Entry 7NFC (electron microscopy, 4.14 A resolution (low resolution: residue-level contacts below are approximate; hydrogen-bond / salt-bridge calls are withheld)); this record covers chains A and E of the 18 polymer chains in the assembly.

# Chain A
Name: DNA-dependent protein kinase catalytic subunit, DNA-PKcs
Organism: Homo sapiens
Notes: EC 2.7.11.1
UniProt: P78527 (PRKDC_HUMAN); residue numbers follow UniProt; this construct covers 1-4128
Chain sequence (4148 residues; row label = number of the first residue in the row; note: 1875 numbers in that range are skipped by the numbering (no residue carries them; nothing is unmodelled there); X marks 20 residues of unknown identity (built as UNK)):
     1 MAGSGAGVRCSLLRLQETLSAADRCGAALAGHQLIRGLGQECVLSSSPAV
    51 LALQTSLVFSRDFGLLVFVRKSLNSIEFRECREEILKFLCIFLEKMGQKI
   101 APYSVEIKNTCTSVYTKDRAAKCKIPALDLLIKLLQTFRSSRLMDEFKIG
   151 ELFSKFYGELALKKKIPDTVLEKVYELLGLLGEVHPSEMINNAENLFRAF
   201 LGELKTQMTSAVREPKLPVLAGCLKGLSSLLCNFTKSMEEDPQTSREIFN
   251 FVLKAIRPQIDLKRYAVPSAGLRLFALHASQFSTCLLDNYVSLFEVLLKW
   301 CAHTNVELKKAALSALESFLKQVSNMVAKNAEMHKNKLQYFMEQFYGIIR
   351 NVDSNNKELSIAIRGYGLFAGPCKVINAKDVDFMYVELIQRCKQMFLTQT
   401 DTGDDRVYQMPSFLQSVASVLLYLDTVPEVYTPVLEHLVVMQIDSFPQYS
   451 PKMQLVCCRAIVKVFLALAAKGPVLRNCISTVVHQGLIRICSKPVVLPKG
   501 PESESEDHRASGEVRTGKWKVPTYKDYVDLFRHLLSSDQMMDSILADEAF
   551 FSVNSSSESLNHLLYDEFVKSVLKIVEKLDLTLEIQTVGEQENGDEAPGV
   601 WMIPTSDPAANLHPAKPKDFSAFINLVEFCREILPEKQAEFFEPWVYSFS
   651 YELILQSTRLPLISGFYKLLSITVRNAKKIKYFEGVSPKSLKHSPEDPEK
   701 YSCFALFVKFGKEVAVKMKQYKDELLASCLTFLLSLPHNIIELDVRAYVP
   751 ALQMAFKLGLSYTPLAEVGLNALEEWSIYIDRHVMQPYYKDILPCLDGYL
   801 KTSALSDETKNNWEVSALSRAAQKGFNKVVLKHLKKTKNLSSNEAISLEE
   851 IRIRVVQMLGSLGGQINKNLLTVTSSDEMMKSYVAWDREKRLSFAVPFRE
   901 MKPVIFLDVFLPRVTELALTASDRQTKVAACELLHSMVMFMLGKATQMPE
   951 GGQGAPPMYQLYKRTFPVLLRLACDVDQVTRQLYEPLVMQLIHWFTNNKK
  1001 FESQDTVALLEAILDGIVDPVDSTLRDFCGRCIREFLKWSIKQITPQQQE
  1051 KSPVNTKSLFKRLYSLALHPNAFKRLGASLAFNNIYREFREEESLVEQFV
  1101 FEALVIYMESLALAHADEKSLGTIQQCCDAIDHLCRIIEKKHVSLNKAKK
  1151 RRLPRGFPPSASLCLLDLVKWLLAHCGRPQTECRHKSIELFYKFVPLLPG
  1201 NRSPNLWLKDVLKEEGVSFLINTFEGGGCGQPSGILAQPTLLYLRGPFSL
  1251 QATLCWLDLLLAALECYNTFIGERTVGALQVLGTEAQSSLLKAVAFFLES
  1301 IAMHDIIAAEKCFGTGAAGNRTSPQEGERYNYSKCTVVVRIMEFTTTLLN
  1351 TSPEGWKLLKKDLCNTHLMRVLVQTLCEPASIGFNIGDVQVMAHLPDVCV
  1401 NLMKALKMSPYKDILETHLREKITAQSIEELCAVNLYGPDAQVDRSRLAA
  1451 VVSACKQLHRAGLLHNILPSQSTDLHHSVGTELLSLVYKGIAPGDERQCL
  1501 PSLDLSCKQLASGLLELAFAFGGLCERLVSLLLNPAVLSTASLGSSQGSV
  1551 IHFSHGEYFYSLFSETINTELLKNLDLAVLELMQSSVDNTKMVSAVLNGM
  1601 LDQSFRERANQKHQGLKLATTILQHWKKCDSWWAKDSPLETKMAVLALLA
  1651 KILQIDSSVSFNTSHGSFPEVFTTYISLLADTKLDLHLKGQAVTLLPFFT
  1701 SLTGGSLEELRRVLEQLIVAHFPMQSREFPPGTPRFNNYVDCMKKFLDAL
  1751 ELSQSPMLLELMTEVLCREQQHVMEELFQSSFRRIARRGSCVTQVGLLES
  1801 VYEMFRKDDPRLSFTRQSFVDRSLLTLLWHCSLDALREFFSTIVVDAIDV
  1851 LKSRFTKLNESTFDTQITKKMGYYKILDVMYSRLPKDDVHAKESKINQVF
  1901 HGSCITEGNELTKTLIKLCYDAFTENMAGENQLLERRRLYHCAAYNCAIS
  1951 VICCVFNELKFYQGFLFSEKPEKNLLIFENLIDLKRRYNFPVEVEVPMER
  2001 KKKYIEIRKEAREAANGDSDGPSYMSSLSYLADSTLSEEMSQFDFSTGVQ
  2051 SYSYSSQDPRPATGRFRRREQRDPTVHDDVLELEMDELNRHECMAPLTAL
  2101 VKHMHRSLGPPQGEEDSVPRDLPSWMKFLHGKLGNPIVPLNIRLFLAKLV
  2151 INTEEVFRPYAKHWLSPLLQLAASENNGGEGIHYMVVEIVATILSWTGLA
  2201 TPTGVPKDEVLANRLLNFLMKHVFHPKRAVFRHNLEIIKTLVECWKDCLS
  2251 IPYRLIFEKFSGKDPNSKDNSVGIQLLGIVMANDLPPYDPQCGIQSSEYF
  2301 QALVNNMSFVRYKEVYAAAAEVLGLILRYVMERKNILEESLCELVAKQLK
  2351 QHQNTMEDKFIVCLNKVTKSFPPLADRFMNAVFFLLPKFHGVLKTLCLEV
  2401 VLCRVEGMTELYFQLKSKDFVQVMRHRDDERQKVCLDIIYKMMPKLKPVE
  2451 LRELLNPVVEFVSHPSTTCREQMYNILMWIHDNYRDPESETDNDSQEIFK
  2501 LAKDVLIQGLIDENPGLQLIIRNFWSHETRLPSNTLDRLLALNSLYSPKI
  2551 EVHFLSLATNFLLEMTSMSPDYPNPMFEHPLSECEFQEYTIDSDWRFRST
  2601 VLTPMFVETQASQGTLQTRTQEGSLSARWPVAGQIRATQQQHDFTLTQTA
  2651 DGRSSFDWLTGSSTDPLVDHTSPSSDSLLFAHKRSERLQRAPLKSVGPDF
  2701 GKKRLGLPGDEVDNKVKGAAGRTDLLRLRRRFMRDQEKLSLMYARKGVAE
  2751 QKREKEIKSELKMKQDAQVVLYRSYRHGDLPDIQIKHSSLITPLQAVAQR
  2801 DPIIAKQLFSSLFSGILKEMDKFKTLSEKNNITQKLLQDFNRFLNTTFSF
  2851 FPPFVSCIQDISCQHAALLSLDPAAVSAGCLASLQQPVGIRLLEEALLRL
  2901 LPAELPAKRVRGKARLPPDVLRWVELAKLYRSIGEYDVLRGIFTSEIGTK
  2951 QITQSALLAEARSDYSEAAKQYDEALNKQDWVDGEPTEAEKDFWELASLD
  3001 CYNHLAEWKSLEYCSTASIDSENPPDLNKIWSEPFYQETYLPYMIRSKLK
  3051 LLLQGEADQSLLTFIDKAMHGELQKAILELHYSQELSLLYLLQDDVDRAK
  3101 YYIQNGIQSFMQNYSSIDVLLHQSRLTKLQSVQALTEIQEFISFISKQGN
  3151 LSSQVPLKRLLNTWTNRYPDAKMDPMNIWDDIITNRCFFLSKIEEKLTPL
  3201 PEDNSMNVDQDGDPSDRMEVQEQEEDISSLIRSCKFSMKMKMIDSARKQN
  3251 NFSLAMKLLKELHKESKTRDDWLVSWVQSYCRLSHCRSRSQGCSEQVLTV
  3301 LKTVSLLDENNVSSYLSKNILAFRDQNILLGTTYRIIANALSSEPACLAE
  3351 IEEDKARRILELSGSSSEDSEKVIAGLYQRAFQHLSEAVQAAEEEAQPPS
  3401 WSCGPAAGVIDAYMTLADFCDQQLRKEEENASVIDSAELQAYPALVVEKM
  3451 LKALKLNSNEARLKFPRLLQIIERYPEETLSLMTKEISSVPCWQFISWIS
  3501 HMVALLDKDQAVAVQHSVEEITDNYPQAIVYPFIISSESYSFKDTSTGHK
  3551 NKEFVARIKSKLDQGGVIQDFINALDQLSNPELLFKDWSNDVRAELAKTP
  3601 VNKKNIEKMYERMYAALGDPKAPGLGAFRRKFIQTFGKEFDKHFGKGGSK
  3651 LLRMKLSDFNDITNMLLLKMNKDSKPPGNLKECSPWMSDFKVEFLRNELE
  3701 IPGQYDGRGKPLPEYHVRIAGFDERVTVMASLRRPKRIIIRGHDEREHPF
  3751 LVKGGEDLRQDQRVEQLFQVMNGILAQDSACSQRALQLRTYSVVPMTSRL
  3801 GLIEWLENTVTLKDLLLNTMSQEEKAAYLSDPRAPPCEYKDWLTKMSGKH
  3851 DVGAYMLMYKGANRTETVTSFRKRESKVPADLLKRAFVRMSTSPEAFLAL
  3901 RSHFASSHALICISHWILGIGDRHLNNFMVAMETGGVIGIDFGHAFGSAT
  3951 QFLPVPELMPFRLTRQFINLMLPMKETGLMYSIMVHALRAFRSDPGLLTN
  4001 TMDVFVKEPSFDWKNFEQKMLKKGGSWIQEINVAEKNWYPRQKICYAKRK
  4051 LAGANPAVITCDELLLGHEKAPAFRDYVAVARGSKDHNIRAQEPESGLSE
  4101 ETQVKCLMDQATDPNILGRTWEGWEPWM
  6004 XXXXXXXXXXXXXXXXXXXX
Unresolved in the structure: 1-9, 258-263, 350-355, 400-404, 499-518, 548-558, 587-609, 686-696, 804-825, 872-878, 1241-1248, 1314-1321, 1493-1501, 1541-1548, 1700-1706, 1807-1814, 1853-1861, 1886-1908, 1927-1933, 1964-2089, 2109-2119, 2177-2178, 2487-2490, 2604-2720, 2902-2915, 3023-3028, 3198-3225, 3365-3367, 3396-3406, 3430-3440, 3540-3544, 3598-3600, 3648-3656, 3844-3850, 4016-4037
Swiss-Prot annotation at these positions:
  - region: Leu-1503 to Leu-1538 (Interaction with C1D), Glu-2737 to Gln-2765 (May split the end of the DNA molecule, with the two strands separating around the region), Val-3728 to Arg-3734 (G-loop), Gly-3919 to Asn-3927 (Catalytic loop), Gly-3939 to Thr-3964 (Activation loop)
  - site: Asp-2020, Gly-2021 (Cleavage)
  - modified residue: Lys-117 (N6-acetyllysine), Ser-511 (Phosphoserine), Ser-687 (Phosphoserine), Lys-828 (N6-acetyllysine), Ser-841 (Phosphoserine), Ser-893 (Phosphoserine), Ser-1065 (Phosphoserine), Lys-1209 (N6-acetyllysine), Lys-1970 (N6-acetyllysine), Ser-2056 (Phosphoserine), Lys-2259 (N6-acetyllysine), Thr-2535 (Phosphothreonine), Thr-2609 (Phosphothreonine), Ser-2612 (Phosphoserine), Thr-2638 (Phosphothreonine), Thr-2647 (Phosphothreonine), Ser-2789 (Phosphoserine), Ser-3205 (Phosphoserine), Lys-3241 (N6-acetyllysine), Lys-3260 (N6-acetyllysine) and 6 more in UniProt
  - natural variant: Lys-263 (K263N: In a lung adenocarcinoma sample), Gly-500 (G500S: In a metastatic melanoma sample), Arg-1136 (R1136H: In a colorectal adenocarcinoma sample), Arg-1447 (R1447M: In a lung squamous cell carcinoma sample), Ala-1680 (A1680V: In a metastatic melanoma sample), Ser-2810 (S2810N: In a metastatic melanoma sample), Gly-2941 (G2941A: In a lung neuroendocrine carcinoma sample), Leu-3062 (L3062R: In IMD26), Ala-3574 (A3574V: In IMD26)
  - mutagenesis: Leu-1510 (L1510P: Loss of interaction with C1D), Glu-1516 to Leu-1517 (Loss of interaction with C1D), Thr-2609 (T2609A: Leads to radiation sensitivity and impaired DSB joining. Gives rise to reduced phosphorylation; when associated with A-2612), Ser-2612 (S2612A: Reduced phosphorylation; when associated with A-2609), Thr-2638 (T2638A: Alleviates phosphorylation, leaves a fully active enzyme with compromised cellular resistance to ionizing radiation without affecting DNA end joining; when associated with A-2647), Thr-2647 (T2647A: Alleviates phosphorylation, leaves a fully active enzyme with compromised cellular resistance to ionizing radiation without affecting DNA end joining; when associated with A-2638)
From the paper describing this entry:
  - self-association interface (contacts with another copy of this molecule): Phe-898 to Met-901, Thr-946 to Glu-950, Ser-2567 to Tyr-2572, Glu-2578 to Glu-2583
  - post-translational modification sites: Ser-2056, Thr-2609
  - conformationally variable residues (order/disorder transition): Gly-2721 to Gln-2765
  - binding site for the 27-nt DNA strand: Lys-452
  - binding site for the 28-nt DNA strand (chain E): Arg-2228

# Chain E
Molecule: 28-nt DNA strand
Sequence (28 nucleotides; each row starts with the number of its first residue):
    18 GCTAATAAACTAAAAACTATTATTATGG

# How chain A and chain E interact
Contacting residue pairs - 20 pairs, chain A then chain E:
  Lys-164(A) with DA29(E); DA30(E)
  Arg-264(A) with DT38(E); DA39(E); DT40(E)
  Tyr-265(A) with DT40(E); DT41(E)
  Asn-305(A) with DT40(E); DT41(E)
  Arg-2228(A) with DG44(E); DG45(E)
  Ala-2229(A) with DG45(E)
  His-2390(A) with DT37(E)
  Arg-2730(A) with DG45(E)
  Lys-2738(A) with DT43(E); DG44(E)
  Leu-2741(A) with DG44(E)
  Met-2742(A) with DG44(E)
  Arg-2745(A) with DG44(E); DG45(E)
Interface residues without a listed pair, chain A (15 interface residues in all): Glu-214, Thr-304, Lys-2227
Interface residues without a listed pair, chain E (12 interface residues in all): DA31, DA42

# In short
15 residues of chain A and 12 residues of chain E are in contact. Curated annotation (UniProt) lists 7
mutagenesis sites on chain A. From the paper: a binding site for the 27-nt DNA strand at Lys-452(A); a binding
site for the 28-nt DNA strand (chain E) at Arg-2228(A).
Chain A is DNA-dependent protein kinase catalytic subunit, DNA-PKcs (Homo sapiens) and chain E is a 28-nt DNA
strand; the structure, Cryo-EM structure of NHEJ super-complex (dimer), was determined by electron microscopy,
deposited together with 7NFE.
